8V8F - chains A and C of the 8 polymer chains in the assembly; structure by X-ray diffraction, 2.27 A resolution.

[Chain A (and C)]
Protein: anti-HIV scFv
Organism: Mus musculus
Notes: antibody fragment or engineered binder; chain C of this document is another copy of the same molecule, construct and numbering; everything in this record applies to it too
Sequence (277 residues; row label = number of the first residue in the row; numbers below 1 keep their minus sign (Met-1 is residue -1)):
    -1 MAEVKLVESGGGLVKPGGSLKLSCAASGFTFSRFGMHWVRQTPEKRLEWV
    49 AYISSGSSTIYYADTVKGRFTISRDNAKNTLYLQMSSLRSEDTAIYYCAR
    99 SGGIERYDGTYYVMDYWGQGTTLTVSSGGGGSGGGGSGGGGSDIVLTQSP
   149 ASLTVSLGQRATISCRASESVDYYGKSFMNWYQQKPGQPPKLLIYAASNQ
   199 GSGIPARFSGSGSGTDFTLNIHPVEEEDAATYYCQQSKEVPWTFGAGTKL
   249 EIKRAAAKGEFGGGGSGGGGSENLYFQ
Disordered / not traced: -1 to 0, 126-137, 252-275 (chain C: -1 to 0, 126-138, 252-275)

[How chain A and chain C interact]
Residue-residue contacts - 5 pairs, chain A then chain C:
  Lys189(A) with Glu223(C), salt bridge
  Gly201(A) with Glu223(C)
  Glu223(A) with Ala204(C)
  Glu225(A) with Pro203(C); Ala204(C), hydrogen bond (side chain-backbone)
Interface residues without a listed pair, chain A (5 interface residues in all): Glu1
Interface residues without a listed pair, chain C (5 interface residues in all): Ile202, Glu224

[In short]
Chain A and chain C each contribute 5 residues to their interface; the contacts include 1 hydrogen bond and 1
salt bridge. Polar contacts include Lys189(A)-Glu223(C) and Glu225(A)-Ala204(C).
Both chains are anti-HIV scFv (Mus musculus). Entry 8V8F (The co-crystal structure of anti-HIV scFv and Utag)
was determined by X-ray diffraction.
